7ALO - chains A and B of the 3 polymer chains in the assembly; structure by X-ray diffraction, 1.80 A resolution.

# Chain A
Name: Lymphocyte antigen HLA-B27
From: Homo sapiens
UniProt: A0A2R7Z5J3 (A0A2R7Z5J3_HUMAN); residues 1-277 here correspond to UniProt positions 25-301 (UniProt number = residue number + 24)
Chain sequence (292 residues; each row starts with the number of its first residue; numbers below 1 keep their minus sign (Met-14 is residue -14)):
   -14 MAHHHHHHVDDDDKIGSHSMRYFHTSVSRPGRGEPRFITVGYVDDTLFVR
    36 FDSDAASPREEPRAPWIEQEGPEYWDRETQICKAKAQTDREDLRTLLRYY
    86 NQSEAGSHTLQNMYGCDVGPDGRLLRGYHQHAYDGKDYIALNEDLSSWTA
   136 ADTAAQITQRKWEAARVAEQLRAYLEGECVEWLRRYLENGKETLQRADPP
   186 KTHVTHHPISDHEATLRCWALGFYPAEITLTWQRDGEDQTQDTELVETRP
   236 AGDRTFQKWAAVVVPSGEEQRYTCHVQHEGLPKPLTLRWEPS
Not modelled in the structure: -14 to 0, 277
Cystine bridges: Cys101-Cys164, Cys203-Cys259
Differences from the reference sequence: initiating methionine (-14); expression tag (-13 to 0)

# Chain B
Name: Beta-2-microglobulin
From: Homo sapiens
UniProt: P61769 (B2MG_HUMAN); residues 1-99 here correspond to UniProt positions 21-119 (UniProt number = residue number + 20)
Chain sequence (100 residues; each row starts with the number of its first residue; numbering starts at 0):
     0 MIQRTPKIQVYSRHPAENGKSNFLNCYVSGFHPSDIEVDLLKNGERIEKV
    50 EHSDLSFSKDWSFYLLYYTEFTPTEKDEYACRVNHVTLSQPKIVKWDRDM
Not modelled in the structure: 0
Cystine bridges: Cys25-Cys80
Differences from the reference sequence: initiating methionine (0)
Curated features (UniProtKB/Swiss-Prot):
  - modified residue: Gln2 (Pyrrolidone carboxylic acid)
  - glycosylation: Ile1 (N-linked (Glc) (glycation) isoleucine), Lys19 (N-linked (Glc) (glycation) lysine), Lys41 (N-linked (Glc) (glycation) lysine), Lys48 (N-linked (Glc) (glycation) lysine), Lys58 (N-linked (Glc) (glycation) lysine), Lys91 (N-linked (Glc) (glycation) lysine), Lys94 (N-linked (Glc) (glycation) lysine)

# Chain A / chain B interface
Pairs across the interface (53; chain A residue first):
  Phe8(A) with Ser55(B); Phe56(B), hydrophobic
  His9(A) with Phe56(B)
  Thr10(A) with Phe56(B); Phe62(B)
  Val12(A) with Ser33(B)
  Ile23(A) with Leu54(B)
  Val25(A) with Asp53(B); Ser55(B)
  Tyr27(A) with Ser55(B); Tyr63(B), hydrogen bond
  Arg35(A) with Asp53(B), salt bridge
  Gln96(A) with His31(B), hydrogen bond; Phe56(B); Trp60(B), hydrogen bond (side chain-backbone); Phe62(B)
  Asn97(A) with Phe56(B)
  Gln115(A) with Trp60(B)
  His116(A) with Trp60(B)
  Ala117(A) with Trp60(B), hydrophobic
  Asp119(A) with Ile1(B), hydrogen bond (backbone-backbone); His31(B)
  Gly120(A) with Arg3(B), hydrogen bond (backbone-side chain); His31(B); Trp60(B)
  Lys121(A) with Ile1(B)
  Asp122(A) with Trp60(B), hydrogen bond
  His192(A) with Asp98(B), salt bridge
  Arg202(A) with Asp98(B), hydrogen bond (side chain-backbone); Met99(B)
  Trp204(A) with Asp98(B); Met99(B)
  Val231(A) with Gln8(B)
  Glu232(A) with Lys6(B), salt bridge; Gln8(B), hydrogen bond (backbone-side chain); Tyr26(B); Ser28(B), hydrogen bond
  Thr233(A) with Tyr26(B)
  Arg234(A) with Gln8(B), hydrogen bond; Tyr10(B); Met99(B), hydrogen bond (side chain-backbone)
  Pro235(A) with Tyr10(B), hydrogen bond (backbone-side chain); Asn24(B); Tyr26(B); Leu65(B), hydrophobic
  Ala236(A) with Arg12(B), hydrogen bond (backbone-side chain); Asn24(B), hydrogen bond (backbone-side chain)
  Gly237(A) with Arg12(B), hydrogen bond (backbone-side chain); Leu65(B)
  Gln242(A) with Tyr10(B); Ser11(B), hydrogen bond (side chain-backbone); Arg12(B), hydrogen bond (side chain-backbone)
  Trp244(A) with Met99(B), hydrogen bond (side chain-backbone)
Interface residues without a listed pair, chain A (34 interface residues in all): Arg48, Thr94, Met98, Leu206, Asp238
Interface residues without a listed pair, chain B (25 interface residues in all): His13, Pro14, Asp59

# Overview
Chain A and chain B form an interface of 34 and 25 residues respectively, with 18 hydrogen bonds and 3 salt
bridges. Polar contacts include Arg35(A)-Asp53(B), His192(A)-Asp98(B) and Glu232(A)-Lys6(B).
Here chain A is Lymphocyte antigen HLA-B27 and chain B is Beta-2-microglobulin, both from Homo sapiens. Entry
7ALO (Structure of B*27:09/photoRL9) was determined by X-ray diffraction.
